8RD4 - chains A and F of the 6 polymer chains in the assembly; structure by electron microscopy, 3.58 A resolution.

== Chain A ==
Protein: DNA-dependent protein kinase catalytic subunit
Organism: Homo sapiens
Notes: EC 2.7.11.1
UniProt: P78527 (PRKDC_HUMAN); residues 1-4128 here = UniProt positions 1-4128
Sequence (4128 residues; each row starts with the number of its first residue):
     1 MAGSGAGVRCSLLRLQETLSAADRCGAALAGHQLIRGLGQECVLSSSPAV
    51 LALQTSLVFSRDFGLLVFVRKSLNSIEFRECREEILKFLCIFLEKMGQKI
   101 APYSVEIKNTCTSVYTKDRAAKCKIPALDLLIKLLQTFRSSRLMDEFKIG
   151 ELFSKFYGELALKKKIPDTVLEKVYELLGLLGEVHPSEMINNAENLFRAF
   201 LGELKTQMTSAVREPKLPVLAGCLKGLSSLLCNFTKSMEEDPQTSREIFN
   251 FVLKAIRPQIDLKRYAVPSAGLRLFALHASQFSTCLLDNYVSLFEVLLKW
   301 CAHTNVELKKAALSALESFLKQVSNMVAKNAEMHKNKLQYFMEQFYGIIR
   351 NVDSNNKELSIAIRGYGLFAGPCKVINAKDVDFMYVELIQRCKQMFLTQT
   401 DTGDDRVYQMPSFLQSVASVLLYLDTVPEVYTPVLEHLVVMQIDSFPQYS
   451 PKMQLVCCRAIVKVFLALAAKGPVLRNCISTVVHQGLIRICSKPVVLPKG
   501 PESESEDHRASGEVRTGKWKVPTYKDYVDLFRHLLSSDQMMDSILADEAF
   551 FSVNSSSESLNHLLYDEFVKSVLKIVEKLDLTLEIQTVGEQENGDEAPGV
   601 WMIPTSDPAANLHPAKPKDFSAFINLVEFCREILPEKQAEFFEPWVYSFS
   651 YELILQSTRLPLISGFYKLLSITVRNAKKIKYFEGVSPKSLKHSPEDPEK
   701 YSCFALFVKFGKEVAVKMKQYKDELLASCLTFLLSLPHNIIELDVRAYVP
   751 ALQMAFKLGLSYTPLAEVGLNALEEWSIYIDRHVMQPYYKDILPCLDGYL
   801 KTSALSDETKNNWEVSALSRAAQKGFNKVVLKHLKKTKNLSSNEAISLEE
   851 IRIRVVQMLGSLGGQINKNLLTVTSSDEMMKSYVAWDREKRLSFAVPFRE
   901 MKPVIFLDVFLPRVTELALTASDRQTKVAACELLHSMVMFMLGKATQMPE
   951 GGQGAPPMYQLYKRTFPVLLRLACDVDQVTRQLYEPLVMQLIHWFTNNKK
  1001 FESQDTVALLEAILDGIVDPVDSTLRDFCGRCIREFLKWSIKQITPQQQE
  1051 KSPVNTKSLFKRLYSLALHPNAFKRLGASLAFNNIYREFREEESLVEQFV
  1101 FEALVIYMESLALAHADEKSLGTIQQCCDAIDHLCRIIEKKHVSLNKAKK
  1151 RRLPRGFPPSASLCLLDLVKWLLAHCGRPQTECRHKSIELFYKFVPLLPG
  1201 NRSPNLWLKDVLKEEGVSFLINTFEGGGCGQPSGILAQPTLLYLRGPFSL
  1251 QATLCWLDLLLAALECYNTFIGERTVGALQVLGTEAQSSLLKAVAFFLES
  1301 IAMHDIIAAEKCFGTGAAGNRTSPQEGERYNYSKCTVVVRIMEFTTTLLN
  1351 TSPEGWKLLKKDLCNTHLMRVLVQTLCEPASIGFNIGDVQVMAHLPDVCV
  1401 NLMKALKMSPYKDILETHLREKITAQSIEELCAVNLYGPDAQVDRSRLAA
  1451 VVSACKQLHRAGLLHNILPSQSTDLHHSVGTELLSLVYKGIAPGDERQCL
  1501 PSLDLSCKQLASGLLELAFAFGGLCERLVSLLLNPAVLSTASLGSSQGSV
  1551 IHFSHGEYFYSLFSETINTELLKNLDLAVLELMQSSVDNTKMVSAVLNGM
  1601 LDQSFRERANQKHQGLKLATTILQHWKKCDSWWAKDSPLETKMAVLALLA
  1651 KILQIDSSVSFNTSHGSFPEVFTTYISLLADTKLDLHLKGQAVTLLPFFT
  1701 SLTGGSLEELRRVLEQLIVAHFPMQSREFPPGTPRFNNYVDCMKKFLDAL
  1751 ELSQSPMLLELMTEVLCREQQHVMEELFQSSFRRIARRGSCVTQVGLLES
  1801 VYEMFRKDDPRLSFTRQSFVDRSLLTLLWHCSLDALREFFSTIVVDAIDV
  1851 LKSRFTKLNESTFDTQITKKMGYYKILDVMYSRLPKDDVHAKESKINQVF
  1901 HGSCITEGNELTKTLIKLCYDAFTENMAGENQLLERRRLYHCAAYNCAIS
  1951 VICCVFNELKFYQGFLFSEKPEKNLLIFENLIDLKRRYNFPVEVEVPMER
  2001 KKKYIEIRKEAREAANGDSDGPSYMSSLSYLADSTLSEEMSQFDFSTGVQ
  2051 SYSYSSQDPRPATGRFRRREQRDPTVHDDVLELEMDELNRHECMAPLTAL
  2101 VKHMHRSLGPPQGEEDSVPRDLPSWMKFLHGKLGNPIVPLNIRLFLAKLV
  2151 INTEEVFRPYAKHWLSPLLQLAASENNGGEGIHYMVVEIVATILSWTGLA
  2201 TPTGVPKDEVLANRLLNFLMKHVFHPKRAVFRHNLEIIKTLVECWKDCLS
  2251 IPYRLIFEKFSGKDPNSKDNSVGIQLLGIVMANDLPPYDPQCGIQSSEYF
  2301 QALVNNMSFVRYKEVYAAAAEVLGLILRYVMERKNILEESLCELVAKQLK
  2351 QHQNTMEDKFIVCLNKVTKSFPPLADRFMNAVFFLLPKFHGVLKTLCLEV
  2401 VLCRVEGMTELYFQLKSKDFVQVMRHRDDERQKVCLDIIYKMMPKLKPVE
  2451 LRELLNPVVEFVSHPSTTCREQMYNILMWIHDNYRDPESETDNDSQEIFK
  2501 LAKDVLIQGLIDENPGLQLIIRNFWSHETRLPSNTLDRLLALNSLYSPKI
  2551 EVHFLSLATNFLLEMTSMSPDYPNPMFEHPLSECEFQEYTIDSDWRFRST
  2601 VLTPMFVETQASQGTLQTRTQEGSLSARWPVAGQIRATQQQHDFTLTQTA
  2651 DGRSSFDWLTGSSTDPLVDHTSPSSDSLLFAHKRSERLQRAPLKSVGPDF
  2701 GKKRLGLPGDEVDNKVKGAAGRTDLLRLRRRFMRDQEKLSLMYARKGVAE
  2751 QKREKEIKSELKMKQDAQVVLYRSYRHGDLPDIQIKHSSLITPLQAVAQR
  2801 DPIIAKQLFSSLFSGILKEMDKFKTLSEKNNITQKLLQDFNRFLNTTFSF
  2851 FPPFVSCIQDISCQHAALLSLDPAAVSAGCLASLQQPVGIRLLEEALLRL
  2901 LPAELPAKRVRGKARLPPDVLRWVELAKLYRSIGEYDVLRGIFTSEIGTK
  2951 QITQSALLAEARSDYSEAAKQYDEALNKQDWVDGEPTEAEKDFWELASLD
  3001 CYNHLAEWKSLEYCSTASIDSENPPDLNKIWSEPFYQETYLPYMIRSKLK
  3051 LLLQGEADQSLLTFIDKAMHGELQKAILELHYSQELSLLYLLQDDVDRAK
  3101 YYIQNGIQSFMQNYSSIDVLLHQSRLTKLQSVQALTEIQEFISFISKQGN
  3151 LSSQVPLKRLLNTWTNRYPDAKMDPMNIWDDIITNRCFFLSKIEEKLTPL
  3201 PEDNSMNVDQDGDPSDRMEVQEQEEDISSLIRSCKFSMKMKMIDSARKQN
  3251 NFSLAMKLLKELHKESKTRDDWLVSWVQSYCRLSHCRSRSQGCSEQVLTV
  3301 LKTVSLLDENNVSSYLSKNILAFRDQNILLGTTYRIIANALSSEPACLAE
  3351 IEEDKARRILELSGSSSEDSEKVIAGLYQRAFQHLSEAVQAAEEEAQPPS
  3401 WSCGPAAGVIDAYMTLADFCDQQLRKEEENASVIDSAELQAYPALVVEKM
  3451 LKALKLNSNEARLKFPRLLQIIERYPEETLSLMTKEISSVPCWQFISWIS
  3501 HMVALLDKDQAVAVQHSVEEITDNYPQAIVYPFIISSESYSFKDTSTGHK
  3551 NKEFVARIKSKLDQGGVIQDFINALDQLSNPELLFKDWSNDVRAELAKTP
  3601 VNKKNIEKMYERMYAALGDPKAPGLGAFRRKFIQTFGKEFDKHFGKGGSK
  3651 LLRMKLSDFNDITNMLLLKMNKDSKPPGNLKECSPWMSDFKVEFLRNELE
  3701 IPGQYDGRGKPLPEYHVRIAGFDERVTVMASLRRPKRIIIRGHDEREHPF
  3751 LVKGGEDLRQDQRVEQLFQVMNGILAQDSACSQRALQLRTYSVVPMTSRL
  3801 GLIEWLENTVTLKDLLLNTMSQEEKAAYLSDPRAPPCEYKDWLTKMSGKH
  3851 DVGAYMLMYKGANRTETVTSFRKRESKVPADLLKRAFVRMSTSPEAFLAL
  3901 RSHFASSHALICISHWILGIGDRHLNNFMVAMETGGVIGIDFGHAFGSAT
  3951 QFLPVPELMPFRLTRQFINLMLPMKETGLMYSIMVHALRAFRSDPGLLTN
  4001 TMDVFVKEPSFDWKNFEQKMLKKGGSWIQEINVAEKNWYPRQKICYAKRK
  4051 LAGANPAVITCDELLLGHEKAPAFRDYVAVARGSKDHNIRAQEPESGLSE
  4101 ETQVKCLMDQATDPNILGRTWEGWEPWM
Unresolved in the structure: 1-6, 497-519, 544-559, 586-601, 686-699, 802-816, 836-844, 948-955, 1283-1290, 1304-1322, 1494-1501, 1542-1551, 1994-2085, 2109-2119, 2580-2779, 2900-2916, 3198-3225, 3363-3369, 3392-3405, 3430-3439

== Chain F ==
Protein: X-ray repair cross-complementing protein 5
Organism: Homo sapiens
Notes: EC 3.6.4.-
UniProt: P13010 (XRCC5_HUMAN); numbering as in UniProt (aligned over 1-732)
Sequence (732 residues; each row starts with the number of its first residue):
     1 MVRSGNKAAVVLCMDVGFTMSNSIPGIESPFEQAKKVITMFVQRQVFAEN
    51 KDEIALVLFGTDGTDNPLSGGDQYQNITVHRHLMLPDFDLLEDIESKIQP
   101 GSQQADFLDALIVSMDVIQHETIGKKFEKRHIEIFTDLSSRFSKSQLDII
   151 IHSLKKCDISLQFFLPFSLGKEDGSGDRGDGPFRLGGHGPSFPLKGITEQ
   201 QKEGLEIVKMVMISLEGEDGLDEIYSFSESLRKLCVFKKIERHSIHWPCR
   251 LTIGSNLSIRIAAYKSILQERVKKTWTVVDAKTLKKEDIQKETVYCLNDD
   301 DETEVLKEDIIQGFRYGSDIVPFSKVDEEQMKYKSEGKCFSVLGFCKSSQ
   351 VQRRFFMGNQVLKVFAARDDEAAAVALSSLIHALDDLDMVAIVRYAYDKR
   401 ANPQVGVAFPHIKHNYECLVYVQLPFMEDLRQYMFSSLKNSKKYAPTEAQ
   451 LNAVDALIDSMSLAKKDEKTDTLEDLFPTTKIPNPRFQRLFQCLLHRALH
   501 PREPLPPIQQHIWNMLNPPAEVTTKSQIPLSKIKTLFPLIEAKKKDQVTA
   551 QEIFQDNHEDGPTAKKLKTEQGGAHFSVSSLAEGSVTSVGSVNPAENFRV
   601 LVKQKKASFEEASNQLINHIEQFLDTNETPYFMKSIDCIRAFREEAIKFS
   651 EEQRFNNFLKALQEKVEIKQLNHFWEIVVQDGITLITKEEASGSSVTAEE
   701 AKKFLAPKDKPSGDTAAVFEEGGDVDDLLDMI
Unresolved in the structure: 1-5, 559-732

== How chain A and chain F interact ==
Contacting residue pairs - 28 pairs, chain A then chain F:
  Arg-70(A) with Asp-300(F)
  Leu-73(A) with Asn-298(F); Asp-299(F)
  Ser-113(A) with Asp-300(F)
  Lys-117(A) with Asn-298(F); Asp-299(F); Asp-300(F), salt bridge
  Lys-163(A) with Lys-291(F)
  Met-208(A) with Phe-554(F), hydrophobic
  Thr-209(A) with Gln-551(F)
  Ser-210(A) with Ala-550(F); Gln-551(F)
  Ala-211(A) with Ala-550(F)
  Val-212(A) with Ala-550(F)
  Arg-213(A) with Ala-550(F)
  Glu-214(A) with Thr-549(F), hydrogen bond
  Pro-215(A) with Thr-549(F); Ala-550(F); Ile-553(F), hydrophobic
  Leu-217(A) with Phe-554(F), hydrophobic
  Leu-220(A) with Phe-554(F), hydrophobic
  Lys-254(A) with Phe-554(F)
  Pro-258(A) with Ile-553(F)
  Gln-259(A) with Gln-555(F); Asp-556(F); Asn-557(F)
  Ile-260(A) with Ile-553(F), hydrophobic
  Val-267(A) with Phe-554(F), hydrophobic
Also at the interface, not in a pair above, chain A (22 interface residues in all): Thr-116, Arg-257

== Summary ==
22 residues of chain A and 12 residues of chain F are in contact; the contacts include 1 hydrogen bond and 1
salt bridge. Among the polar pairs are Lys-117(A)/Asp-300(F) and Glu-214(A)/Thr-549(F).
Chain A is DNA-dependent protein kinase catalytic subunit and chain F is X-ray repair cross-complementing
protein 5, both from Homo sapiens; the structure, Telomeric RAP1:DNA-PK complex, was determined by electron
microscopy.
